1NJ1 - chain A; structure by X-ray diffraction, 2.55 A resolution.

== Chain A ==
Protein: Proline-tRNA Synthetase
Source organism: Methanothermobacter thermautotrophicus
Notes: EC 6.1.1.15; fragment: N terminally His Tagged Enzyme
UniProtKB: O26708 (SYP_METTH); residues 1-481 here = UniProt positions 1-481
Amino-acid sequence (501 residues; row label = number of the first residue in the row; numbers below 1 keep their minus sign (Met-19 is residue -19)):
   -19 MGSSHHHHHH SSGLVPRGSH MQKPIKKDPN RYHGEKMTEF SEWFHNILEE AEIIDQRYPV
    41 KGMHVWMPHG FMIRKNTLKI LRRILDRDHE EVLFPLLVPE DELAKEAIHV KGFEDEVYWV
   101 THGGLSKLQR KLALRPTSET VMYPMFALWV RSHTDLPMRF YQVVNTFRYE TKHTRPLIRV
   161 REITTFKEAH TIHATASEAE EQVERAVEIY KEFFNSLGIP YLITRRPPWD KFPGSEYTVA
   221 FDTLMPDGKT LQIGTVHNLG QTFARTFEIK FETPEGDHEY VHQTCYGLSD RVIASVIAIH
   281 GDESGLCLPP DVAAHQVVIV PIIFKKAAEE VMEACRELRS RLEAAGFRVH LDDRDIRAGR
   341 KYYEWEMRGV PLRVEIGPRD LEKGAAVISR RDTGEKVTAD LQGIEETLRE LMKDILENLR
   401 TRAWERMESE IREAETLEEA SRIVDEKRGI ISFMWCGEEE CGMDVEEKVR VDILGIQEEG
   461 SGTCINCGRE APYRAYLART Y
Unresolved in the structure: -19 to 18
Sequence notes: expression tag (-19 to 0)
UniProt features mapped onto this chain:
  - region: Glu346 to Lys376 (Interaction with tRNA)
  - binding site (L-proline): Thr117, Glu119, Arg148, His237
  - binding site (ATP): Arg148, Glu150, Gln232, Thr235, Ser269
  - binding site (Zn(2+)): Cys436, Cys441, Cys464, Cys467

== In short ==
UniProt lists 4 L-proline-binding residues, 5 ATP-binding residues and 4 Zn2+-binding residues.
Chain A is Proline-tRNA Synthetase (Methanothermobacter thermautotrophicus); the structure, Crystal structure
of Prolyl-tRNA Synthetase from Methanothermobacter thermautotrophicus bound to cysteine sulfamoyl adenylate,
was determined by X-ray diffraction (same publication as 1NJ2, 1NJ5, 1NJ6 and 1NJ8).
